PDB entry 8RCA | X-ray diffraction, 1.66 A resolution | chains A and B

Chain A:
Protein: Formate dehydrogenase, alpha subunit, selenocysteine-containing
From: Desulfovibrio vulgaris str. Hildenborough
Notes: EC 1.2.1.2
UniProt: Q72EJ1 (Q72EJ1_DESVH); numbering as in UniProt (aligned over 1-1005)
Chain sequence (1013 residues; row label = number of the first residue in the row):
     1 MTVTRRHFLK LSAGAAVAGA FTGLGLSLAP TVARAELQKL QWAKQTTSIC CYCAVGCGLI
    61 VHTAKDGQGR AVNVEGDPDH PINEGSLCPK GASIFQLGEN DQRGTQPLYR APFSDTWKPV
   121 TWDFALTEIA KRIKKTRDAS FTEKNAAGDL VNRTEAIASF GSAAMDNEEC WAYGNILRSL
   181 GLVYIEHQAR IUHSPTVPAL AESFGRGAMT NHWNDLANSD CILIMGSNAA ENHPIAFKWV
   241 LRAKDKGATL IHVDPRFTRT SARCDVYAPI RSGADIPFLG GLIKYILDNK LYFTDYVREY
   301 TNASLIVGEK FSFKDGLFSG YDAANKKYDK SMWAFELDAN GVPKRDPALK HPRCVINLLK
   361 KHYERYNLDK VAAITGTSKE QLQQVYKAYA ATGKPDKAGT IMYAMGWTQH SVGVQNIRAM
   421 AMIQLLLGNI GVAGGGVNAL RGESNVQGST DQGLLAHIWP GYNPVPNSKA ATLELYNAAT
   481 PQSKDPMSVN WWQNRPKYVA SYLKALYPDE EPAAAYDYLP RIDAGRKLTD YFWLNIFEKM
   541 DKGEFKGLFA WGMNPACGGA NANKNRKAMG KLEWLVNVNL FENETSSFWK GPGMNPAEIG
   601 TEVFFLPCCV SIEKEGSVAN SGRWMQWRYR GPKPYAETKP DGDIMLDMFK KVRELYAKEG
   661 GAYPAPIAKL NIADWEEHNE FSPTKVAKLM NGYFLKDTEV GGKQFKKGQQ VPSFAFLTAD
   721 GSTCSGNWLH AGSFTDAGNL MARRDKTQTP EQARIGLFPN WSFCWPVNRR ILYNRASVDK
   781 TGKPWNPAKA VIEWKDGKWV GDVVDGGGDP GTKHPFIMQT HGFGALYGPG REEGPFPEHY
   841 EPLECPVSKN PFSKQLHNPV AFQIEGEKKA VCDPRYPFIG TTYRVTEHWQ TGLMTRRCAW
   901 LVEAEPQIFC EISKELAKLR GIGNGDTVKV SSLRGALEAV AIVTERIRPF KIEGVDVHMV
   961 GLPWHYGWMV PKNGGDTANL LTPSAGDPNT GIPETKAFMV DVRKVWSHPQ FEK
Disordered / not traced: 1-35, 862-868, 1010-1013
Disulfide bonds: Cys845-Cys872
Modified residues: Sec192 (selenocysteine)
Differences from the reference sequence: expression tag (1006-1013)
Ion coordination: 4Fe-4S cluster Fe: Cys50, Cys53, Cys57, Cys88
Residues lining bound ligands:
  - hydrosulfuric acid (H2S): Gln188, Sec192, His193, Gly442, Glu443, Val446
  - molybdopterin guanosine dinucleotide (MGD; 2-amino-5,6-dimercapto-7-methyl-3,7,8a,9-tetrahydro-8-oxa-1,3,9,10-tetraaza-anthracen-4-one guanosine dinucleotide), molecule 1: Cys53, Lys90, Sec192, His193, Met225, Gly226, Ser227, Asn228, Glu231, Asn232, His233, Val253, Asp254, Pro255, Arg256, Thr258, Ile270, Ser272, Gly273, Asp275, Ala404, Met405, Gly406, Trp407, Gly442, Glu443, Thr882, Tyr883, Arg884, Val885, Thr886, His888, Trp889, Gln890, Trp964, His965, Lys996
  - molybdopterin guanosine dinucleotide (MGD), molecule 2: Ser162, Ala164, Met165, Gln188, Ile191, Sec192, Met405, Glu443, Trp551, Gly552, Met553, Asn554, Pro555, Gly558, Val578, Asn579, Leu580, Cys608, Cys609, Lys614, Asp641, Thr882, Arg884, Trp889, Gln890, Thr891, Gly892, Leu893, Met894, Trp964, Asn979, Thr982, Thr995, Lys996
  - 4Fe-4S cluster (SF4): Cys50, Tyr52, Cys53, Val55, Gly56, Cys57, Leu87, Cys88, Lys90, Gly91, His233, Pro234, Ile235
What the authors report for this chain:
  - mutagenesis - C872A: increased catalytic activity
  - allosteric site: Cys845, Cys872 (citing earlier work)

Chain B:
Protein: Formate dehydrogenase, beta subunit, putative
From: Desulfovibrio vulgaris str. Hildenborough
UniProt: Q72EJ0 (Q72EJ0_DESVH); numbering as in UniProt (aligned over 2-215)
Chain sequence (214 residues; numbered 2 to 215; the number before each row is that of its first residue):
     2 GKMFFVDLSR CTACRGCQIA CKQWKNLPAE ETRNTGSHQN PPDLSYVTLK TVRFTEKSRK
    62 GPGIDWLFFP EQCRHCVEPP CKGQADVDLE GAVVKDETTG AVLFTELTAK VDGESVRSAC
   122 PYDIPRIDPV TKRLSKCDMC NDRVQNGLLP ACVKTCPTGT MNFGDEQEML ALAEKRLAEV
   182 KKTYPGAVLG DPNDVRVVYL FTRDPKDFYE HAVA
Ion coordination: 4Fe-4S cluster Fe site 1: Cys12, Cys15, Cys18, Cys157; 4Fe-4S cluster Fe site 2: Cys22, Cys138, Cys141, Cys153; 4Fe-4S cluster Fe site 3: Cys74, Cys77, Cys82, Cys121
Residues lining bound ligands:
  - 4Fe-4S cluster (SF4), molecule 1: Phe5, Cys22, Lys26, Leu50, Lys51, Gln73, Cys138, Asp139, Met140, Cys141, Pro151, Ala152, Cys153
  - 4Fe-4S cluster (SF4), molecule 2: Cys12, Thr13, Ala14, Cys15, Arg16, Gly17, Cys18, Val53, Pro71, Thr156, Cys157, Pro158, Thr159, Thr161, Met162
  - 4Fe-4S cluster (SF4), molecule 3: Cys74, Arg75, His76, Cys77, Pro80, Pro81, Cys82, Val103, Phe105, Cys121, Pro122, Tyr123, Ile125, Pro126, Lys137

How chain A and chain B interact:
Contacting residue pairs - 107 pairs, chain A then chain B:
  Glu36(A) - Asn147(B)  hydrogen bond (backbone-side chain)
  Leu37(A) - Asp143(B)
  Leu37(A) - Arg144(B)
  Leu37(A) - Asn147(B)
  Leu37(A) - Leu149(B)  hydrophobic
  Lys39(A) - Gln24(B)  hydrogen bond (side chain-backbone)
  Lys39(A) - Trp25(B)  hydrogen bond (side chain-backbone)
  Lys39(A) - Asn27(B)  hydrogen bond
  Ile60(A) - Lys155(B)
  Asn73(A) - Gln24(B)  hydrogen bond
  Asn73(A) - Trp25(B)
  Val74(A) - Gln24(B)  hydrogen bond (backbone-side chain)
  Glu75(A) - Trp25(B)
  Glu75(A) - Arg144(B)  salt bridge
  Glu75(A) - Lys155(B)  salt bridge
  Gly76(A) - Lys155(B)  hydrogen bond (backbone-side chain)
  Pro78(A) - Lys155(B)
  Gly85(A) - Lys155(B)
  Ser86(A) - Lys155(B)
  Ser86(A) - Thr156(B)
  Ser86(A) - Cys157(B)
  Ser86(A) - Pro158(B)
  Leu87(A) - Gly17(B)
  Leu87(A) - Thr156(B)  hydrogen bond (backbone-side chain)
  Cys88(A) - Gly17(B)
  Pro89(A) - Cys15(B)
  Pro89(A) - Arg16(B)
  Pro89(A) - Gly17(B)
  Pro89(A) - Ile20(B)
  Ala92(A) - Ile20(B)  hydrophobic
  Ala92(A) - Gln24(B)
  Ser93(A) - Ile20(B)
  Phe95(A) - Gln24(B)
  Phe95(A) - Asn27(B)
  Ala230(A) - Thr13(B)
  Ile235(A) - Pro158(B)  hydrophobic
  Phe237(A) - Thr13(B)
  Lys238(A) - Pro158(B)
  Leu241(A) - Arg11(B)
  Leu241(A) - Thr159(B)
  Asp245(A) - Arg11(B)  salt bridge
  Phe257(A) - Arg60(B)
  Phe257(A) - Gly64(B)
  Phe257(A) - Ile65(B)
  Thr258(A) - Trp67(B)
  Arg259(A) - Thr13(B)
  Arg259(A) - Ala14(B)  hydrogen bond (side chain-backbone)
  Arg259(A) - Trp67(B)
  Ala262(A) - Phe69(B)  hydrophobic
  Ala262(A) - Tyr185(B)
  Arg263(A) - Leu9(B)
  Arg263(A) - Ser10(B)  hydrogen bond (side chain-backbone)
  Arg263(A) - Arg11(B)
  Arg263(A) - Cys12(B)  hydrogen bond (side chain-backbone)
  Arg263(A) - Thr13(B)
  Arg263(A) - Phe69(B)
  Arg263(A) - Tyr185(B)  hydrogen bond
  Tyr267(A) - Gly64(B)
  Pro269(A) - Pro63(B)
  Gln381(A) - Pro63(B)
  Val885(A) - His39(B)
  Thr886(A) - Cys15(B)
  Glu887(A) - Cys15(B)
  Glu887(A) - Arg16(B)  salt bridge
  Ala899(A) - Ala30(B)
  Trp900(A) - Ile20(B)  hydrophobic
  Trp900(A) - Lys23(B)
  Trp900(A) - Gln24(B)
  Trp900(A) - Leu28(B)  hydrogen bond (side chain-backbone)
  Leu901(A) - Ile20(B)  hydrophobic
  Val902(A) - Thr33(B)
  Glu903(A) - Lys23(B)  salt bridge
  Glu903(A) - Ala30(B)
  Glu903(A) - Glu31(B)  hydrogen bond (side chain-backbone)
  Glu903(A) - Thr33(B)  hydrogen bond (backbone-side chain)
  Glu903(A) - Asn41(B)
  Glu903(A) - Pro42(B)
  Glu903(A) - Thr49(B)
  Ala904(A) - Arg16(B)
  Ala904(A) - His39(B)
  Ala904(A) - Asn41(B)
  Glu905(A) - Arg16(B)  salt bridge
  Glu905(A) - His39(B)  salt bridge
  Pro906(A) - Thr33(B)
  Pro906(A) - Arg34(B)
  Pro906(A) - Asn35(B)
  Pro906(A) - Asn41(B)
  Gln907(A) - Arg34(B)
  Gln907(A) - Asn35(B)  hydrogen bond (side chain-backbone)
  Phe909(A) - His39(B)
  Glu911(A) - His39(B)  salt bridge
  Asn924(A) - Gly37(B)  hydrogen bond (side chain-backbone)
  Gly925(A) - Thr36(B)
  Gly925(A) - Gly37(B)
  Val940(A) - Asn35(B)
  Val940(A) - Gly37(B)
  Ala941(A) - Gly37(B)
  Ile942(A) - Asn35(B)
  Ile942(A) - Gly37(B)
  Ile942(A) - Ser38(B)
  Thr944(A) - Glu57(B)  hydrogen bond
  Glu945(A) - Ser59(B)  hydrogen bond
  Glu945(A) - Ile65(B)
  Arg946(A) - His39(B)
  Arg946(A) - Glu57(B)  salt bridge
  Arg946(A) - Ile65(B)
  Arg946(A) - Trp67(B)
Also at the interface, not in a pair above, chain A (57 interface residues in all): Leu40, Pro234, Arg242, Lys244
Also at the interface, not in a pair above, chain B (49 interface residues in all): Gln19, Pro29, Phe55, Thr184

Summary:
The interface between chain A and chain B involves 57 residues on one side and 49 on the other, with 19
hydrogen bonds and 9 salt bridges. Polar contacts include Glu75(A)-Arg144(B), Glu75(A)-Lys155(B) and
Asp245(A)-Arg11(B). From the paper: C872A of chain A increases catalytic activity; an allosteric site at
Cys845(A) and Cys872(A).
Chain A is Formate dehydrogenase, alpha subunit, selenocysteine-containing and chain B is Formate
dehydrogenase, beta subunit, putative, both from Desulfovibrio vulgaris str. Hildenborough; the structure,
W-formate dehydrogenase from Desulfovibrio vulgaris - Co-crystallized with Formate and Reoxidized by exposure
to air for ..., was determined by X-ray diffraction together with 8RC8, 8RC9, 8RCB and 8RCC from the same
study.
